Entry 4JK4 (X-ray diffraction, 2.65 A resolution); this record covers chain A.

== Chain A ==
Name: Serum albumin
Source organism: Bos taurus
Reference sequence: P02769 (ALBU_BOVIN); residues 1-583 here correspond to UniProt positions 25-607 (UniProt number = residue number + 24)
Amino-acid sequence (583 residues; each row starts with the number of its first residue):
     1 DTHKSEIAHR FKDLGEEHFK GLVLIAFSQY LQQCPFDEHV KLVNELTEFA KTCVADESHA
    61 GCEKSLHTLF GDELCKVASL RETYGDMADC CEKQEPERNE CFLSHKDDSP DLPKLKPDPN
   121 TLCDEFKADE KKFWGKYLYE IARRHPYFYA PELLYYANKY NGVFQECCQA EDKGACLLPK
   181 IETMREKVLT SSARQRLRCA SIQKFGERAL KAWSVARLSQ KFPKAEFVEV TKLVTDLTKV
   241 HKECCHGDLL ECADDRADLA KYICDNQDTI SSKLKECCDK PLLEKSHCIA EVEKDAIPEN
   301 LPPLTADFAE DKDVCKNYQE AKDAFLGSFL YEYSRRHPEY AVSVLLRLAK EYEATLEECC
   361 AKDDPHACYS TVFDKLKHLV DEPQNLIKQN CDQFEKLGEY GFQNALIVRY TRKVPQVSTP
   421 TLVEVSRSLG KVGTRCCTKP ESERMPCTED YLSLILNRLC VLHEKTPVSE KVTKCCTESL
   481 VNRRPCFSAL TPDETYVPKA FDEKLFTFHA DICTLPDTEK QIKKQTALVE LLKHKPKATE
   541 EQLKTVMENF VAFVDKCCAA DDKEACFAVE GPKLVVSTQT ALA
Disordered / not traced: 1
Disulfides: C53-C62, C75-C91, C90-C101, C123-C168, C167-C176, C199-C245, C244-C252, C264-C278, C277-C288, C315-C360, C359-C368, C391-C437, C436-C447, C460-C476, C475-C486, C513-C558, C557-C566
Sequence notes: variant T190 (Ala214 in P02769)
Ion coordination: Ca2+ site 1: D13, D254, D258; Ca2+ site 2: D107, S109; Ca2+ site 3: E243, E251; Ca2+ site 4 near E251 (its only coordinating residue here)
Ligand contacts:
  - 2-hydroxy-3,5-diiodo-benzoic acid (DIU), molecule 1: L115, P117, Y137, I141, R144, Y160, I181, M184, R185, V188, L189
  - 2-hydroxy-3,5-diiodo-benzoic acid (DIU), molecule 2: Y149, R198, R217, L218, K221, F222, L237, H241, R256, L259, A260, I263, S286, I289, A290
  - 2-hydroxy-3,5-diiodo-benzoic acid (DIU), molecule 3: R194, L197, R198, S201, L210, W213, S214, R217, D450, S453, L454
  - 2-hydroxy-3,5-diiodo-benzoic acid (DIU), molecule 4: P383, L386, I387, N390, C391, F402, L406, R409, V432, T448, E449, L452, R484, S488

== Summary ==
Bound to chain A: 4 copies of 2-hydroxy-3,5-diiodo-benzoic acid. The Ca2+ site 1 is built by D13, D254 and
D258. D107 and S109 coordinate Ca2+ site 2.
Chain A is Serum albumin (Bos taurus); the structure, Crystal Structure of Bovine Serum Albumin in complex
with 3,5-diiodosalicylic acid, was determined by X-ray diffraction together with 4J2V from the same study.
